PDB entry 9DTQ | electron microscopy, 2.87 A resolution | chains A and B of the 4 polymer chains in the assembly

== Chain A ==
Molecule: Histone deacetylase 2
Organism: Homo sapiens
Notes: EC 3.5.1.98, 3.5.1.-
UniProtKB: Q92769 (HDAC2_HUMAN); numbering as in UniProt (aligned over 2-488)
Amino-acid sequence (487 residues; numbered 2 to 488; the number before each row is that of its first residue):
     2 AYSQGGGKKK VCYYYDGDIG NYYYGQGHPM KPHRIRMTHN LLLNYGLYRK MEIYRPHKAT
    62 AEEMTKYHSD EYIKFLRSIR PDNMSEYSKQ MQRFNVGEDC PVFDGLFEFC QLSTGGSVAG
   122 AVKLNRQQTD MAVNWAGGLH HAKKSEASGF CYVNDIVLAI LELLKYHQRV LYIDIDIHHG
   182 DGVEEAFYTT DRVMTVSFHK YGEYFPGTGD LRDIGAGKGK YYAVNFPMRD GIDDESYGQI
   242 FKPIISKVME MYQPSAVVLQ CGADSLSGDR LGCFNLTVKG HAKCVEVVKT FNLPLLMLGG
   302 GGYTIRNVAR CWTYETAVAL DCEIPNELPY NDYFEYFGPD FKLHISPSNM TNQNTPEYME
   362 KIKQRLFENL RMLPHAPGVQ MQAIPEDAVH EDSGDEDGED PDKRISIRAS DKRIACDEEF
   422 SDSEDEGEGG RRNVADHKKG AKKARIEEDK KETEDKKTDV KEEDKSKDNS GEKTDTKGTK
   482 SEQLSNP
Not modelled in the structure: 2-8, 376-488
Small-molecule neighbours: inositol hexakisphosphate (IHP): Y24, G26, Q27, G28, H29, P30, K32, R271, I306
Swiss-Prot annotation at these positions:
  - active site: H142
  - binding site (1D-myo-inositol 1,4,5,6-tetrakisphosphate): G28, K32, R271
  - binding site (Ca(2+)): D175, D177, H179, F188, T191, V194, S198, F199, Y223
  - binding site (Zn(2+)): D177, H179, D265
  - modified residue: K75 (N6-acetyllysine), K221 (N6-acetyllysine), C262 (S-nitrosocysteine), C274 (S-nitrosocysteine), S394 (Phosphoserine), S407 (Phosphoserine), S422 (Phosphoserine), S424 (Phosphoserine)
  - cross-link (Glycyl lysine isopeptide (Lys-Gly)): K75 (interchain with G-Cter in SUMO2), K439 (interchain with G-Cter in SUMO2), K452 (interchain with G-Cter in SUMO2), K458 (interchain with G-Cter in SUMO2), K462 (interchain with G-Cter in SUMO2), K478 (interchain with G-Cter in SUMO2), K481 (interchain with G-Cter in SUMO2)

== Chain B ==
Molecule: Kelch repeat and BTB domain-containing protein 4
Organism: Homo sapiens
UniProtKB: Q9NVX7 (KBTB4_HUMAN); the construct has insertions or renumbered stretches relative to UniProt, so the offset changes along the chain: 17-310 = UniProt 17-310; 313-536 = UniProt 311-534
Amino-acid sequence (520 residues; each row starts with the number of its first residue):
    17 MESPEEPGAS MDENYFVNYT FKDRSHSGRV AQGIMKLCLE EELFADVTIS VEGREFQLHR
    77 LVLSAQSCFF RSMFTSNLKE AHNRVIVLQD VSESVFQLLV DYIYHGTVKL RAEELQEIYE
   137 VSDMYQLTSL FEECSRFLAR TVQVGNCLQV MWLADRHSDP ELYTAAKHCA KTHLAQLQNT
   197 EEFLHLPHRL LTDIISDGVP CSQNPTEAIE AWINFNKEER EAFAESLRTS LKEIGENVHI
   257 YLIGKESSRT HSLAVSLHCA EDDSISVSGQ NSLCHQITAA CKHGGDLYVV GGSIPRPRRM
   317 WKCNNATVDW EWCAPLPRDR LQHTLVSVPG KDAIYSLGGK TLQDTLSNAV IYYRVGDNVW
   377 TETTQLEVAV SGAAGANLNG IIYLLGGEEN DLDFFTKPSR LIQCFDTETD KCHVKPYVLP
   437 FAGRMHAAVH KDLVFIVAEG DSLVCYNPLL DSFTRLCLPE AWSSAPSLWK IASCNGSIYV
   497 FRDRYKKGDA NTYKLDPATS AVTVTRGIKV LLTNLQFVLA
Not modelled in the structure: 17-25
Sequence notes: insertion (311-312)
Small-molecule neighbours: inositol hexakisphosphate (IHP): H291, R315, W317, W326, W328
What the authors report for this chain:
  - mutagenesis - I310F: increased binding to LHC

== Chain A / chain B interface ==
Contacting residue pairs (36; chain A residue first):
  G28(A) - H291(B)
  G28(A) - R315(B)  hydrogen bond (backbone-side chain)
  P30(A) - R315(B)
  D100(A) - P311(B)
  G150(A) - R312(B)
  H179(A) - R312(B)  hydrogen bond
  H179(A) - R314(B)  hydrogen bond
  K201(A) - P333(B)  hydrogen bond (side chain-backbone)
  E204(A) - R334(B)  salt bridge
  E204(A) - D335(B)  hydrogen bond (backbone-backbone)
  E204(A) - R336(B)
  E204(A) - T357(B)
  E204(A) - S363(B)  hydrogen bond
  Y205(A) - R314(B)
  Y205(A) - P333(B)
  Y205(A) - D335(B)
  F206(A) - R312(B)
  F206(A) - R314(B)
  F206(A) - D335(B)
  P207(A) - Q359(B)
  G208(A) - Q359(B)
  D231(A) - P333(B)
  D231(A) - E378(B)
  G269(A) - W328(B)
  D270(A) - W328(B)
  D270(A) - P331(B)
  R271(A) - R315(B)
  R271(A) - W328(B)
  R271(A) - P331(B)
  L272(A) - R312(B)
  L272(A) - R314(B)  hydrogen bond (backbone-side chain)
  L272(A) - R315(B)
  G273(A) - P331(B)
  Y304(A) - R312(B)
  M351(A) - V375(B)  hydrophobic
  Q354(A) - E378(B)
Interface residues without a listed pair, chain A (28 interface residues in all): Q27, H142, F151, G203, C274, T305, N350, T352
Interface residues without a listed pair, chain B (20 interface residues in all): C290, A365, R370, T377

== Summary ==
28 residues of chain A and 20 residues of chain B are in contact, with 7 hydrogen bonds and 1 salt bridge.
Among the polar pairs are E204(A)-R334(B), G28(A)-R315(B) and H179(A)-R312(B). Inositol hexakisphosphate is
bound between chain A and chain B. The paper reports that I310F of chain B increases binding to LHC.
Here chain A is Histone deacetylase 2 and chain B is Kelch repeat and BTB domain-containing protein 4, both
from Homo sapiens. Entry 9DTQ (The structure of HDAC2-CoREST in complex with KBTBD4R313PRR mutant) was
determined by electron microscopy (same publication as 8VPQ and 8VRT).
